Entry 8VUY (electron microscopy, 3.81 A resolution); this record covers chains A and L of the 8 polymer chains in the assembly.

== Chain A ==
Molecule: Glutamate receptor ionotropic, NMDA 1
Source organism: Rattus norvegicus
UniProtKB: P35439 (NMDZ1_RAT); numbering as in UniProt (aligned over 25-838)
Chain sequence (817 residues; each row starts with the number of its first residue):
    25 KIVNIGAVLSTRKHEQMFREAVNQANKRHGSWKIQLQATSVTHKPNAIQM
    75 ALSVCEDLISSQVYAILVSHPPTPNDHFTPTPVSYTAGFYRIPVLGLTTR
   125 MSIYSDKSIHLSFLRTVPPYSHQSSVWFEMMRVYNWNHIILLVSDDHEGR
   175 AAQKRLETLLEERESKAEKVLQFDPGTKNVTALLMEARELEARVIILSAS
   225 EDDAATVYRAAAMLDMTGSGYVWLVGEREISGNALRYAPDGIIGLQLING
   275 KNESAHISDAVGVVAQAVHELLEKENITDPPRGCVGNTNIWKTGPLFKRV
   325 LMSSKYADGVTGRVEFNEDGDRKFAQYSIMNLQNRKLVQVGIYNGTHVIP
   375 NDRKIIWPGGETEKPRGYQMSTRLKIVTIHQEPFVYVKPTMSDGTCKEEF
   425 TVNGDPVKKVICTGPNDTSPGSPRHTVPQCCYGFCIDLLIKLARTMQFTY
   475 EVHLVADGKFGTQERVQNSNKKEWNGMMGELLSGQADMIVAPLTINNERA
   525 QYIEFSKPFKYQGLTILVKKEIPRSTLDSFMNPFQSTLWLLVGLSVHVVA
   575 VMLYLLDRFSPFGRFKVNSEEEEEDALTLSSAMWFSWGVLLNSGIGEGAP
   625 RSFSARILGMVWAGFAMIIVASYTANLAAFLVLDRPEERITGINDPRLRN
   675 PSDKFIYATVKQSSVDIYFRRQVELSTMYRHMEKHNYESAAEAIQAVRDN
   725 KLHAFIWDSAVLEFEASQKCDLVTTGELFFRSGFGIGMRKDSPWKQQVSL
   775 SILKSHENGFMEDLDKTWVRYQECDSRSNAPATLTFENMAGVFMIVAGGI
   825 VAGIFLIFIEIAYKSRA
Not modelled in the structure: 585-601
Sequence notes: conflict Gln61 (Asn in P35439), Asp239 (Asn in P35439), Gln350 (Asn in P35439), Gln471 (Asn in P35439), Gln491 (Asn in P35439), Asn556 (Gln in P35439), Gln771 (Asn in P35439), Ile819 (Leu in P35439); expression tag (839-841)
Curated features (UniProtKB/Swiss-Prot):
  - region: Leu603 to Pro624 (Pore-forming)
  - binding site (glycine): Pro516, Thr518, Arg523, Ser688, Asp732
  - glycosylation (N-linked (GlcNAc...) asparagine): Asn203, Asn276, Asn300, Asn368, Asn440, Asn674
Disulfides: Cys79-Cys308, Cys420-Cys454, Cys436-Cys455

== Chain L ==
Molecule: 003-102 Light
Source organism: Homo sapiens
Chain sequence (108 residues; numbered 1 to 108; the number before each row is that of its first residue):
     1 NFMLTQPHSVSESPGKTVTISCTRSSGSIASNYVQWYQQRPGSAPTTVIY
    51 EDNQRPSGVPDRFSGSIDSSSNSASLTISGLKTEDEADYYCQSYDSSTVV
   101 FGGGTKLT
Disulfides: Cys22-Cys91

== Chain A / chain L interface ==
Pairs across the interface (12):
  Gly256(A) - Ser31(L)
  Asn257(A) - Ser31(L)
  Leu259(A) - Ser96(L)
  Arg260(A) - Ala30(L)  hydrogen bond (side chain-backbone)
  Arg260(A) - Ser31(L)  hydrogen bond (side chain-backbone)
  Arg260(A) - Tyr33(L)
  Arg359(A) - Tyr94(L)
  Arg359(A) - Ser96(L)
  Lys360(A) - Ser97(L)
  Lys360(A) - Thr98(L)
  Lys360(A) - Val99(L)
  Leu361(A) - Ser96(L)
Also at the interface, not in a pair above, chain L (10 interface residues in all): Asn32, Asp95

== Overview ==
7 residues of chain A face 10 of chain L across their interface; the contacts include 2 hydrogen bonds. Polar
contacts include Arg260(A)-Ala30(L) and Arg260(A)-Ser31(L). From UniProt: 5 glycine-binding residues on chain
A.
Chain A is Glutamate receptor ionotropic, NMDA 1 (Rattus norvegicus) and chain L is 003-102 Light (Homo
sapiens); the structure, Rat GluN1-2B with Fab 003-102, was determined by electron microscopy, deposited
together with 8VUH, 8VUJ, 8VUL, 8VUN, 8VUQ, 8VUR, 8VUT and 8VVH.
